PDB entry 9DSX | X-ray diffraction, 2.05 A resolution | chains B and C of the 6 polymer chains in the assembly

[Chain B]
Protein: Phenylalanine--tRNA ligase beta subunit
From: Mycobacterium tuberculosis H37Rv
Notes: EC 6.1.1.20
UniProtKB: P9WFU1 (SYFB_MYCTU); residue numbers follow UniProt; this construct covers 1-831
Sequence (835 residues; numbered -3 to 831; the number before each row is that of its first residue; numbers below 1 keep their minus sign (Gln-3 is residue -3)):
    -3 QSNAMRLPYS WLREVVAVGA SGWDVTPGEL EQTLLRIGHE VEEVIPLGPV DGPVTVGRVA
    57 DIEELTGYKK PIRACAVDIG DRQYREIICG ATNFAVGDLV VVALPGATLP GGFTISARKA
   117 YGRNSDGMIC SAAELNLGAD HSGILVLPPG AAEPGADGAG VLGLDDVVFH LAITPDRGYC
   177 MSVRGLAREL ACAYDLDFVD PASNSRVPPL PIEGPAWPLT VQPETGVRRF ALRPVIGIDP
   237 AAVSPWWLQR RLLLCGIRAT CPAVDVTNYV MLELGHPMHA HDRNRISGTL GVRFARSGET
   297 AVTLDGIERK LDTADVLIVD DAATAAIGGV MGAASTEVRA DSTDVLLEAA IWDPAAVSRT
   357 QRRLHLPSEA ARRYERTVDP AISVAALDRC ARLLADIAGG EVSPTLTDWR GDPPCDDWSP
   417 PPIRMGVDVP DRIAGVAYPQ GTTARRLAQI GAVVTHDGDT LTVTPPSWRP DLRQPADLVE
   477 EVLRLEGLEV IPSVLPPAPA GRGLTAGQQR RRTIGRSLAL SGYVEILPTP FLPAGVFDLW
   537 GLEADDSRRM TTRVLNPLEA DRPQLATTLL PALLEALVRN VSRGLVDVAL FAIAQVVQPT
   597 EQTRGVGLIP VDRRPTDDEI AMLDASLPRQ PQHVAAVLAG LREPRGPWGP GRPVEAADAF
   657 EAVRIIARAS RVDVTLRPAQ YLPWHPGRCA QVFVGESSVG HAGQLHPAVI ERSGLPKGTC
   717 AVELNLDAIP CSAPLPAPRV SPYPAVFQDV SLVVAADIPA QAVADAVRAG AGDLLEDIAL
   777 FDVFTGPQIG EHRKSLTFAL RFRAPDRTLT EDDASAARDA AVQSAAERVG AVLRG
Not modelled in the structure: -3
Construct notes: expression tag (-3 to 0)
Swiss-Prot annotation at these positions:
  - binding site (Mg(2+)): Asp467, Asp473, Glu476, Glu477
Ion coordination: Mg2+: Glu476 (shared with 1 residue of chain A)
What the authors report for this chain:
  - catalytic residues: Thr263, Asn264, Ser364 (proposed by the authors, not directly observed)
  - specificity-determining residues: Gly325, Glu344 (proposed by the authors, not directly observed)

[Chain C]
Molecule: tRNA(Phe)
Sequence (77 nucleotides; each row starts with the number of its first residue):
     1 GGCCAGGUAG CUCAGUCGGU AUGAGCGUCC GCCUGAAAAG CGGAAGGUCG GCGGUUCGAU
    61 CCCGCCCCUG GCCACCA
Not modelled in the structure: 74-77
Ion coordination: Mg2+ near G42 (its only coordinating residue here)

[How chain B and chain C interact]
Residue-residue contacts (9; chain B residue first):
  Leu554(B) with C68(C), phosphate contact
  Glu555(B) with C68(C), phosphate contact
  Ala556(B) with C67(C), hydrogen bond to the phosphate; C68(C), hydrogen bond to the phosphate
  Asp557(B) with C67(C), hydrogen bond to the sugar
  Ser578(B) with G10(C), hydrogen bond to the sugar; C11(C), sugar contact
  Arg579(B) with C11(C), hydrogen bond to the phosphate; U12(C), salt bridge to the phosphate
Other interface residues (no listed pair), chain C (6 interface residues in all): U69

[Overview]
Chain B and chain C each contribute 6 residues to their interface, with 5 hydrogen bonds and 1 salt bridge.
Among the polar pairs are Asp557(B)-C67(C), Ser578(B)-G10(C) and Ala556(B)-C67(C). From UniProt: 4
Mg2+-binding residues on chain B. The paper reports catalytic residues Thr263(B), Asn264(B) and Ser364(B);
specificity determinants Gly325(B) and Glu344(B).
Chain B is Phenylalanine--tRNA ligase beta subunit (Mycobacterium tuberculosis H37Rv) and chain C is
tRNA(Phe); the structure, Crystal structure of the complex of M. tuberculosis PheRS with cognate precursor
tRNA and fragment DDD00107555, was determined by X-ray diffraction together with 9DRT, 9DTF, 9DRS and 9DRV
from the same study.
